Entry 4EOZ (X-ray diffraction, 2.40 A resolution); this record covers chains A and C of the 4 polymer chains in the assembly.

[Chain A (and C)]
Protein: Speckle-type POZ protein
Source organism: Homo sapiens
Notes: fragment: BTB domain from SPOP; chain C of this document is another copy of the same molecule, construct and numbering; everything in this record applies to it too
Reference sequence: O43791 (SPOP_HUMAN); residue numbers follow UniProt; this construct covers 177-319
Chain sequence (145 residues; row label = number of the first residue in the row):
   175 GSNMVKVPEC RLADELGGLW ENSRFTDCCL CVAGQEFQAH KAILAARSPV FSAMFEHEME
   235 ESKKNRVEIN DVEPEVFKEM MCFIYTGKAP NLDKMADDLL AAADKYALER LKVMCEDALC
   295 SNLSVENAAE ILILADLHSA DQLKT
Unresolved in the structure: 175-178, 293-319 (chain C: 175-179, 296-319)
Sequence notes: expression tag (175-176)
UniProt features mapped onto this chain:
  - region: Leu-186 to Ile-217 (Important for homodimerization)
  - mutagenesis: Leu-186 (L186D: Strongly reduced homodimerization. Reduces the activity of the cullin-RING-based BCR (BTB-CUL3-RBX1) E3 ubiquitin-protein ligase complex), Leu-190 (L190D: Strongly reduced homodimerization. Reduces the activity of the cullin-RING-based BCR (BTB-CUL3-RBX1) E3 ubiquitin-protein ligase complex), Leu-193 (L193D: Strongly reduced homodimerization. Reduces the activity of the cullin-RING-based BCR (BTB-CUL3-RBX1) E3 ubiquitin-protein ligase complex), Ile-217 (I217K: Strongly reduced homodimerization. Reduces the activity of the cullin-RING-based BCR (BTB-CUL3-RBX1) E3 ubiquitin-protein ligase complex)

[How chain A and chain C interact]
Pairs across the interface (50; chain A residue first):
  Val-179(A) with Asp-291(C)
  Lys-180(A) with Val-287(C)
  Val-181(A) with Met-288(C), hydrophobic
  Pro-182(A) with Arg-284(C), hydrogen bond (backbone-side chain); Val-287(C)
  Glu-183(A) with Arg-284(C)
  Cys-184(A) with Arg-284(C)
  Leu-186(A) with Ala-187(C), hydrophobic; Arg-221(C); Ile-258(C); Tyr-259(C); Thr-260(C)
  Ala-187(A) with Leu-186(C), hydrophobic
  Glu-189(A) with Ala-220(C); Arg-221(C), salt bridge
  Leu-190(A) with Leu-190(C), hydrophobic
  Leu-193(A) with Ala-216(C); Ala-220(C), hydrophobic
  Arg-198(A) with Ala-219(C), hydrogen bond (side chain-backbone); Ser-226(C)
  Phe-199(A) with Ala-216(C), hydrophobic; Ala-219(C), hydrophobic; Ser-226(C); Phe-229(C), hydrophobic; Glu-230(C)
  His-214(A) with Ala-216(C)
  Ala-216(A) with Leu-193(C); Phe-199(C), hydrophobic; His-214(C)
  Ala-219(A) with Phe-199(C), hydrophobic
  Ala-220(A) with Glu-189(C); Leu-193(C), hydrophobic
  Arg-221(A) with Arg-185(C); Leu-186(C); Glu-189(C), salt bridge
  Ser-226(A) with Arg-198(C), hydrogen bond
  Phe-229(A) with Phe-199(C)
  Glu-230(A) with Arg-198(C), salt bridge
  Ile-258(A) with Leu-186(C)
  Tyr-259(A) with Leu-186(C)
  Thr-260(A) with Leu-186(C)
  Arg-284(A) with Pro-182(C), hydrogen bond (side chain-backbone); Glu-183(C); Cys-184(C); Arg-185(C)
  Val-287(A) with Lys-180(C); Val-181(C), hydrophobic; Pro-182(C)
  Met-288(A) with Val-181(C), hydrophobic
  Asp-291(A) with Val-181(C)
Other interface residues (no listed pair), chain A (31 interface residues in all): Arg-185, Ile-217, Gly-261
Other interface residues (no listed pair), chain C (31 interface residues in all): Ile-217, Gly-261, Glu-290

[Overview]
The chain A/chain C interface involves 31 residues from each chain, with 4 hydrogen bonds and 3 salt bridges.
Polar contacts include Glu-189(A)/Arg-221(C), Glu-230(A)/Arg-198(C) and Pro-182(A)/Arg-284(C). UniProt lists 4
mutagenesis sites on chain A.
Both chains are Speckle-type POZ protein (Homo sapiens). Entry 4EOZ (Crystal structure of the SPOP BTB domain
complexed with the Cul3 N-terminal domain) was determined by X-ray diffraction.
